PDB entry 8YV8 | electron microscopy, 3.00 A resolution | chains H and J of the 11 polymer chains in the assembly

== Chain H ==
Protein: Histone H2B type 1-K
From: Homo sapiens
UniProt: O60814 (H2B1K_HUMAN); residues -2 to 122 here correspond to UniProt positions 2-126 (UniProt number = residue number + 4)
Sequence (125 residues; each row starts with the number of its first residue; numbers below 1 keep their minus sign (Pro-2 is residue -2)):
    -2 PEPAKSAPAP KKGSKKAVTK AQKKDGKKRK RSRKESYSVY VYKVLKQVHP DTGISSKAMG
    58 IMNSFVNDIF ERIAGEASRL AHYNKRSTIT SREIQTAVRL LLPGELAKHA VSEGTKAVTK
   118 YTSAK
Disordered / not traced: -2 to 29, 122

== Chain J ==
Molecule: 145-nt DNA strand
From: synthetic construct
Sequence (145 nucleotides; row label = number of the first residue in the row; numbers below 1 keep their minus sign (DA-72 is residue -72)):
   -72 ATCGATGTAT ATATCTGACA CGTGCCTGGA GACTAGGGAG TAATCCCCTT GGCGGTTAAA
   -12 ACGCGGGGGA CAGCGCGTAC GTGCGTTTAA GCGGTGCTAG AGCTGTCTAC GACCAATTGA
    48 GCGGCCTCGC GACCGGGATT CTGAT
Disordered / not traced: -72 to -60

== Chain H / chain J interface ==
Contacting residue pairs (12):
  Arg30(H) - DC30(J)  salt bridge to the phosphate
  Tyr39(H) - DA-53(J)  hydrogen bond to the phosphate
  Gly50(H) - DA-53(J)  phosphate contact
  Ile51(H) - DA-53(J)  phosphate contact
  Ser52(H) - DC-54(J)  hydrogen bond to the phosphate
  Ser53(H) - DC-54(J)  hydrogen bond to the phosphate
  Arg83(H) - DA-34(J)  salt bridge to the phosphate
  Arg83(H) - DG-33(J)  salt bridge to the phosphate
  Ser84(H) - DG-35(J)  hydrogen bond to the phosphate
  Ser84(H) - DA-34(J)  hydrogen bond to the phosphate
  Thr85(H) - DG-35(J)  phosphate contact
  Thr85(H) - DA-34(J)  hydrogen bond to the phosphate
Interface residues without a listed pair, chain H (10 interface residues in all): Lys82
Interface residues without a listed pair, chain J (7 interface residues in all): DC-52

== Overview ==
The interface between chain H and chain J involves 10 residues on one side and 7 on the other; the contacts
include 6 hydrogen bonds and 3 salt bridges. Among the polar pairs are Tyr39(H)-DA-53(J), Ser52(H)-DC-54(J)
and Ser53(H)-DC-54(J).
Chain H is Histone H2B type 1-K (Homo sapiens) and chain J is a 145-nt DNA strand (synthetic construct); the
structure, Cryo-EM structure of CDCA7 bound to nucleosome including hemimethylated CpG site in Widom601
positioning sequence, was determined by electron microscopy.
